PDB entry 2EFW | X-ray diffraction, 2.50 A resolution | chains E and A of the 4 polymer chains in the assembly

# Chain E
Molecule: 21-nt DNA strand
Sequence (21 nucleotides; each row starts with the number of its first residue):
     1 GACTGAACAT TTGGTACATA G
Unresolved in the structure: 20-21

# Chain A
Name: Replication termination protein
Organism: Bacillus subtilis
UniProt: P68732 (RTP_BACSU); numbering as in UniProt (aligned over 1-122)
Chain sequence (122 residues; row label = number of the first residue in the row):
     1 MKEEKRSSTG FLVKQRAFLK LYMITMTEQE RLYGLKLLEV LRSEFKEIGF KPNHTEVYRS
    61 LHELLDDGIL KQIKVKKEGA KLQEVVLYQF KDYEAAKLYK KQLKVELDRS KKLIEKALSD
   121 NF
Unresolved in the structure: 1-7
Differences from the reference sequence: engineered mutation Ser110 (Cys in P68732)

# How chain E and chain A interact
Contacting residue pairs - 25 pairs, chain E then chain A:
  DG1(E) - Lys81(A)  base contact
  DA2(E) - Lys77(A)  phosphate contact
  DA2(E) - Gln83(A)  base contact
  DC3(E) - Tyr33(A)  hydrogen bond to the phosphate
  DC3(E) - Leu35(A)  phosphate contact
  DC3(E) - Tyr58(A)  sugar contact
  DC3(E) - Lys77(A)  salt bridge to the phosphate
  DC3(E) - Gln83(A)  sugar contact
  DC3(E) - Val85(A)  phosphate contact
  DT4(E) - Tyr33(A)  phosphate contact
  DT4(E) - Gly34(A)  phosphate contact
  DT4(E) - Leu35(A)  hydrogen bond to the phosphate
  DT4(E) - His54(A)  base contact
  DT4(E) - Tyr58(A)  hydrogen bond to the phosphate
  DT4(E) - Val85(A)  phosphate contact
  DT4(E) - Val86(A)  hydrogen bond to the phosphate
  DG5(E) - His54(A)  hydrogen bond to the base
  DG5(E) - Tyr58(A)  base contact
  DG5(E) - His62(A)  salt bridge to the phosphate
  DG5(E) - Gln72(A)  hydrogen bond to the phosphate
  DG5(E) - Tyr88(A)  phosphate contact
  DA6(E) - Thr55(A)  hydrogen bond to the base
  DA6(E) - His62(A)  salt bridge to the phosphate
  DA7(E) - Arg59(A)  base contact
  DG14(E) - Thr9(A)  hydrogen bond to the phosphate
Other interface residues (no listed pair), chain E (9 interface residues in all): DC8

# Summary
9 residues of chain E face 16 of chain A across their interface; the contacts include 8 hydrogen bonds and 3
salt bridges. Among the polar pairs are DG5(E)-His54(A), DA6(E)-Thr55(A) and DC3(E)-Tyr33(A).
Chain E is a 21-nt DNA strand and chain A is Replication termination protein (Bacillus subtilis); the
structure, Crystal structure of the RTP:nRB complex from Bacillus subtilis, was determined by X-ray
diffraction.
